PDB entry 9QB4 | X-ray diffraction, 2.70 A resolution | chains N and a of the 34 polymer chains in the assembly

# Chain N
Molecule: Proteasome subunit beta type-1
From: Saccharomyces cerevisiae
Notes: EC 3.4.25.1
UniProtKB: P38624 (PSB1_YEAST); residues 1-196 here correspond to UniProt positions 20-215 (UniProt number = residue number + 19)
Amino-acid sequence (196 residues; each row starts with the number of its first residue):
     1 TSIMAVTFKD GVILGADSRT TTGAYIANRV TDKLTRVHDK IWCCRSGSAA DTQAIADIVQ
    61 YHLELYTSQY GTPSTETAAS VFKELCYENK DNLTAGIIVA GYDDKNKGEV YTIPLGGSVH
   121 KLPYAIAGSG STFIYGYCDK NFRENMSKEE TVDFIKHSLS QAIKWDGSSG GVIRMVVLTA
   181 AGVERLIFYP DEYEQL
Unresolved in the structure: 1
Metal / ion sites: Mg2+: Ile163, Asp166, Ser169
Swiss-Prot annotation at these positions:
  - active site: Thr1 (Nucleophile)

# Chain a
Molecule: Proteasome subunit beta type-7
From: Saccharomyces cerevisiae
UniProtKB: P30657 (PSB7_YEAST); residues -12 to 233 here correspond to UniProt positions 21-266 (UniProt number = residue number + 33)
Amino-acid sequence (246 residues; row label = number of the first residue in the row; numbers below 1 keep their minus sign (Thr-12 is residue -12)):
   -12 TQIANAGASP MVNTQQPIVT GTSVISMKYD NGVIIAADNL GSYGSLLRFN GVERLIPVGD
    48 NTVVGISGDI SDMQHIERLL KDLVTENAYD NPLADAEEAL EPSYIFEYLA TVMYQRRSKM
   108 NPLWNAIIVA GVQSNGDQFL RYVNLLGVTY SSPTLATGFG AHMANPLLRK VVDRESDIPK
   168 TTVQVAEEAI VNAMRVLYYR DARSSRNFSL AIIDKNTGLT FKKNLQVENM KWDFAKDIKG
   228 YGTQKI
Unresolved in the structure: -12 to 0

# Interface between chain N and chain a
Residue-residue contacts - 63 pairs, chain N then chain a:
  Arg19(N) - Ala189(a)
  Ala24(N) - Phe146(a)
  Ala24(N) - Arg187(a)
  Ala24(N) - Asp188(a)
  Ala24(N) - Ala189(a)  hydrogen bond (backbone-backbone)
  Ala24(N) - Arg190(a)
  Tyr25(N) - Phe146(a)
  Tyr25(N) - Arg187(a)
  Ile26(N) - Tyr186(a)
  Ile26(N) - Arg187(a)  hydrogen bond (backbone-backbone)
  Ile26(N) - Asp188(a)
  Ile26(N) - Ala189(a)
  Ala27(N) - Arg187(a)  hydrogen bond (backbone-side chain)
  Asn28(N) - Arg187(a)
  Arg29(N) - Tyr186(a)
  Arg29(N) - Arg187(a)
  Arg29(N) - Lys218(a)  hydrogen bond (side chain-backbone)
  Arg29(N) - Trp219(a)
  Arg29(N) - Phe221(a)
  Val30(N) - Phe221(a)  hydrophobic
  Val30(N) - Ala222(a)  hydrophobic
  Val30(N) - Ile225(a)  hydrophobic
  Asp32(N) - Lys226(a)
  Asp32(N) - Gly227(a)  hydrogen bond (side chain-backbone)
  Asp32(N) - Gln231(a)
  Leu34(N) - Gln231(a)
  Thr35(N) - Tyr228(a)
  Thr35(N) - Gln231(a)
  Arg36(N) - Gln231(a)  hydrogen bond (backbone-side chain)
  Trp42(N) - Gln231(a)
  Trp42(N) - Ile233(a)
  Arg45(N) - Tyr228(a)
  Gln53(N) - Tyr228(a)  hydrogen bond (backbone-side chain)
  Ala56(N) - Tyr228(a)
  Asp57(N) - Tyr228(a)  hydrogen bond
  Phe133(N) - Leu33(a)  hydrophobic
  Lys164(N) - Leu34(a)
  Trp165(N) - Ser32(a)
  Trp165(N) - Leu33(a)
  Trp165(N) - Leu34(a)  hydrogen bond (backbone-backbone)
  Trp165(N) - Arg35(a)
  Asp166(N) - Ser32(a)
  Gly167(N) - Ser32(a)  hydrogen bond (backbone-backbone)
  Gly167(N) - Leu34(a)
  Gly167(N) - Ala189(a)
  Gly167(N) - Arg190(a)
  Ser168(N) - Ser32(a)
  Gly171(N) - Trp219(a)
  Val172(N) - Trp219(a)  hydrophobic
  Val172(N) - Ala222(a)  hydrophobic
  Arg174(N) - Ala222(a)  hydrogen bond (side chain-backbone)
  Arg174(N) - Ile225(a)
  Arg185(N) - Gln231(a)
  Arg185(N) - Ile233(a)  hydrogen bond (side chain-backbone)
  Ile187(N) - Ala222(a)  hydrophobic
  Ile187(N) - Lys223(a)
  Tyr189(N) - Trp219(a)
  Tyr189(N) - Asp220(a)
  Tyr189(N) - Lys223(a)
  Pro190(N) - Trp219(a)
  Asp191(N) - Arg193(a)  salt bridge
  Glu194(N) - Tyr185(a)  hydrogen bond
  Glu194(N) - Arg193(a)  salt bridge
Other interface residues (no listed pair), chain N (35 interface residues in all): Thr21, Ile163, Val183
Other interface residues (no listed pair), chain a (27 interface residues in all): Asn37, Met150, Met217

# In short
The interface between chain N and chain a involves 35 residues on one side and 27 on the other; the contacts
include 13 hydrogen bonds and 2 salt bridges. Among the polar pairs are Asp191(N)-Arg193(a),
Glu194(N)-Arg193(a) and Ala27(N)-Arg187(a).
Here chain N is Proteasome subunit beta type-1 and chain a is Proteasome subunit beta type-7, both from
Saccharomyces cerevisiae. Entry 9QB4 (Yeast 20S proteasome mutant: beta5_T3M in complex with Carfilzomib) was
determined by X-ray diffraction (same publication as 9QAF, 9QAI, 9QB1, 9QBE, 9QBI, 9QBO and 8 further
entries).
